Entry 4V08 (X-ray diffraction, 2.03 A resolution); this record covers chains A and B.

== Chain A (and B) ==
Protein: UL26
From: Suid herpesvirus 1
Notes: EC 3.4.21.97; chain B of this document is another copy of the same molecule, construct and numbering; everything in this record applies to it too
UniProtKB: Q83417 (Q83417_9ALPH); residues 1-224 here = UniProt positions 1-224
Chain sequence (244 residues; numbered -19 to 224; the number before each row is that of its first residue; numbers below 1 keep their minus sign (Met-19 is residue -19)):
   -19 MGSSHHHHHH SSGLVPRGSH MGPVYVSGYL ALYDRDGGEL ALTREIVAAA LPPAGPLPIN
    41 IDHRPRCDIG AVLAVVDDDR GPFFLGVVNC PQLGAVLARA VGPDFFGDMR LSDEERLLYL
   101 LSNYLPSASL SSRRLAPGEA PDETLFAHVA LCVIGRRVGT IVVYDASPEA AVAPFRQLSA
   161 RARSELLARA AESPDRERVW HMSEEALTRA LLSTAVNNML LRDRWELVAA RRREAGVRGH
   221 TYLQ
Not modelled in the structure: -19 to 0, 115-119, 219-224 (chain B: -19 to 0)
Construct notes: expression tag (-19 to 0)
Covalently attached groups: diisopropyl phosphonate (DFP) linked to Ser109
Residues lining bound ligands: diisopropyl phosphonate (DFP): Leu20, His43, Leu110, Ser111, Cys132, Ile134, Gly135, Arg136, Arg137
Curated features (UniProtKB/Swiss-Prot):
  - active site (Charge relay system): His43, Ser109, His128
From the paper describing this entry:
  - catalytic residues: His43, Ser109, His128, Arg136
  - binding site for diisopropyl phosphonate: Ser109, Arg136
  - contacts within the chain: Asp16-Val138 (hydrogen bond), Arg24-Asp59 (hydrogen bond), Leu20-Arg137 (hydrogen bond), Leu110-Arg137 (hydrogen bond), Leu12-Val138 (water-mediated contact), Arg137-Thr140 (hydrogen bond), Ala108-Thr140 (backbone contact), Ile134-Leu207 (hydrophobic contact), Ile134-Val208 (hydrophobic contact), Gly135-Arg211 (hydrogen bond), Gly139-Glu214 (hydrogen bond)
  - conformationally variable residues (loop rearrangement, order/disorder transition): Tyr13 to Leu20, Ile134, Arg136

== Chain A / chain B interface ==
Contacting residue pairs - 53 pairs, chain A then chain B:
  Val76(A) with Leu192(B), hydrophobic
  Arg79(A) with Arg189(B)
  Ala80(A) with Ser193(B), hydrogen bond (backbone-side chain); Val196(B), hydrophobic; Asn197(B), hydrogen bond (backbone-side chain)
  Val81(A) with Asn197(B)
  Gly82(A) with Asn197(B), hydrogen bond (backbone-side chain)
  Phe85(A) with Val196(B); Asn197(B); Leu200(B), hydrophobic
  Tyr99(A) with Leu200(B)
  Leu100(A) with Met199(B), hydrophobic
  Asn103(A) with Met199(B); Leu200(B)
  Tyr104(A) with Leu192(B); Ala195(B); Val196(B), hydrophobic; Met199(B)
  Glu185(A) with Glu185(B)
  Thr188(A) with Thr188(B); Leu192(B)
  Arg189(A) with Arg79(B)
  Leu191(A) with Leu192(B), hydrophobic
  Leu192(A) with Val76(B), hydrophobic; Tyr104(B); Thr188(B); Leu191(B), hydrophobic; Leu192(B)
  Ser193(A) with Ala80(B), hydrogen bond (side chain-backbone)
  Ala195(A) with Tyr104(B); Ala195(B), hydrophobic
  Val196(A) with Ala80(B), hydrophobic; Val81(B), hydrophobic
  Asn197(A) with Ala80(B), hydrogen bond (side chain-backbone); Val81(B); Gly82(B), hydrogen bond (side chain-backbone); Phe85(B)
  Met199(A) with Leu100(B), hydrophobic; Asn103(B); Tyr104(B); Trp205(B), hydrogen bond (backbone-side chain)
  Leu200(A) with Phe85(B), hydrophobic; Tyr99(B); Asn103(B); Trp205(B)
  Leu201(A) with Trp205(B)
  Arg202(A) with Trp205(B); Tyr222(B)
  Arg204(A) with Arg204(B)
  Trp205(A) with Met199(B), hydrogen bond (side chain-backbone); Leu200(B); Leu201(B); Arg202(B)
Other interface residues (no listed pair), chain A (27 interface residues in all): Leu77, Asp203
Other interface residues (no listed pair), chain B (28 interface residues in all): Leu77, Asp203

== In short ==
The interface between chain A and chain B involves 27 residues on one side and 28 on the other, with 8
hydrogen bonds. Polar pairs include Ala80(A)-Ser193(B), Ala80(A)-Asn197(B) and Gly82(A)-Asn197(B). The paper
reports catalytic residues His43(A), Ser109(A) and His128(A) among others; a binding site for diisopropyl
phosphonate at Ser109(A) and Arg136(A).
Both chains are UL26 (Suid herpesvirus 1). Entry 4V08 (Inhibited dimeric pseudorabies virus protease pUL26N at
2 A resolution) was determined by X-ray diffraction (same publication as 4V0T and 4CX8).
